PDB entry 8IXA | electron microscopy, 4.20 A resolution (low resolution: residue-level contacts below are approximate; hydrogen-bond / salt-bridge calls are withheld) | chains A and E of the 27 polymer chains in the assembly

[Chain A (and E)]
Protein: Tubulin alpha-1A chain
Organism: Mus musculus
Notes: EC 3.6.5.-; chain E of this document is another copy of the same molecule, construct and numbering; everything in this record applies to it too
Reference sequence: P68369 (TBA1A_MOUSE); the construct has insertions or renumbered stretches relative to UniProt, so the offset changes along the chain: 1-42 = UniProt 1-42; 49-457 = UniProt 43-451
Chain sequence (457 residues; numbered 1 to 457; the number before each row is that of its first residue):
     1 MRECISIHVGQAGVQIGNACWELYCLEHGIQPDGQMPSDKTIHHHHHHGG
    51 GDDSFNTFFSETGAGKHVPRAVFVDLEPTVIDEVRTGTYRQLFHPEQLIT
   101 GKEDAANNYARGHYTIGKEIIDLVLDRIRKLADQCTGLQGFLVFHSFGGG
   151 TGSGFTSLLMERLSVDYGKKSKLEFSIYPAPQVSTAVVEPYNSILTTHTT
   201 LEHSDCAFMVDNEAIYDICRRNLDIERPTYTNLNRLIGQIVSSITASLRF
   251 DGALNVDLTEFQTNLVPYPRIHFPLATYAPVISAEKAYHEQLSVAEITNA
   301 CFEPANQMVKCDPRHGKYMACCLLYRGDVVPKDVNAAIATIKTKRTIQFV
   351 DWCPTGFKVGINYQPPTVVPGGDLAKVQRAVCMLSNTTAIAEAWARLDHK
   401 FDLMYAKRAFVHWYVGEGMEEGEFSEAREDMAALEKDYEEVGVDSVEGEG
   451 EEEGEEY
Not modelled in the structure: 1, 37-51, 444-457
Sequence notes: insertion (43-48)
Small-molecule neighbours: GTP (guanosine-5'-triphosphate): G10, Q11, A12, Q15, D75, E77, D104, A105, A106, N107, S146, G148, G149, G150, T151, G152, I177, T185, N212, Y230, L233, N234
Swiss-Prot annotation at these positions:
  - active site: E260
  - binding site (GTP): G10, Q11, A12, Q15, E77, A105, S146, G149, G150, T151, G152, T185, E189, N212, Y230, N234, L258
  - binding site (Mg(2+)): E77
  - site: Y457 (Involved in polymerization)
  - modified residue: K40 (N6-acetyllysine), Y288 (3'-nitrotyrosine), S445 (Phosphoserine), E449 (5-glutamyl polyglutamate), E451 (5-glutamyl polyglutamate), Y457 (3'-nitrotyrosine)

[Interface between chain A and chain E]
Contacting residue pairs (14):
  E61(A) with Q291(E)
  T62(A) with Y288(E); E290(E); Q291(E)
  K66(A) with Y288(E); H289(E)
  V68(A) with H289(E)
  Q91(A) with H289(E)
  F93(A) with H289(E)
  H94(A) with K286(E); H289(E); E290(E)
  P95(A) with H289(E)
  E96(A) with K286(E)
Interface residues without a listed pair, chain A (13 interface residues in all): G63, R90, R129, Q134
Interface residues without a listed pair, chain E (7 interface residues in all): A287, K344

[Summary]
13 residues of chain A and 7 residues of chain E are in contact. Bound to chain A: GTP. Curated annotation
(UniProt) lists active-site residue E260(A), 17 GTP-binding residues and Mg2+-binding residue E77(A) on chain
A.
Chain A and chain E are both Tubulin alpha-1A chain (Mus musculus); the structure,
GMPCPP-Alpha1A/Beta2A-microtubule decorated with kinesin non-seam region, was determined by electron
microscopy together with 8IXB, 8IXD, 8IXE, 8IXF and 8IXG from the same study.
